1PIV - chains 0 and 4 of the 5 polymer chains in the assembly; structure by X-ray diffraction, 2.90 A resolution.

[Chain 0]
Protein: Poliovirus type 3 (subunit VP1)
Source organism: Poliovirus type 3 (strains P3/LEON/37 AND P3/LEON 12A[1]B)
Chain sequence (4 residues; numbered 7 to 10; the number before each row is that of its first residue):
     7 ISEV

[Chain 4]
Protein: Poliovirus type 3 (subunit VP4)
Source organism: Poliovirus type 3 (strains P3/LEON/37 AND P3/LEON 12A[1]B)
UniProt: P03302 (POLG_POL3L); residues 2-69 here correspond to UniProt positions 1-68 (UniProt number = residue number - 1)
Chain sequence (68 residues; each row starts with the number of its first residue):
     2 GAQVSSQKVG AHENSNRAYG GSTINYTTIN YYKDSASNAA SKQDYSQDPS KFTEPLKDVL
    62 IKTAPALN
Not modelled in the structure: 17-22

[How chain 0 and chain 4 interact]
Contacting residue pairs (8):
  Ile7(0) - Ala3(4)
  Ser8(0) - Ala3(4)  hydrogen bond (backbone-backbone)
  Ser8(0) - Gln4(4)  hydrogen bond (backbone-side chain)
  Ser8(0) - Val5(4)  hydrogen bond (backbone-backbone)
  Glu9(0) - Val5(4)
  Val10(0) - Gln4(4)
  Val10(0) - Val5(4)  hydrogen bond (backbone-backbone)
  Val10(0) - Ser6(4)
Also at the interface, not in a pair above, chain 4 (6 interface residues in all): Ser7, Asn26

[Overview]
4 residues of chain 0 face 6 of chain 4 across their interface, with 4 hydrogen bonds. Polar pairs include
Ser8(0)-Gln4(4), Ser8(0)-Ala3(4) and Ser8(0)-Val5(4).
Here chain 0 is Poliovirus type 3 (subunit VP1) and chain 4 is Poliovirus type 3 (subunit VP4), both from
Poliovirus type 3 (strains P3/LEON/37 AND P3/LEON 12A[1]B). Entry 1PIV (Binding of the antiviral drug WIN51711
to the sabin strain of type 3 poliovirus: structural comparison ...) was determined by X-ray diffraction.
